5WWI - chains A and B of the 3 polymer chains in the assembly; structure by X-ray diffraction, 3.19 A resolution.

[Chain A]
Protein: HLA class I histocompatibility antigen, A-24 alpha chain
Source organism: Homo sapiens
UniProtKB: P05534 (1A24_HUMAN); residues 1-274 here correspond to UniProt positions 25-298 (UniProt number = residue number + 24)
Amino-acid sequence (274 residues; numbered 1 to 274; the number before each row is that of its first residue):
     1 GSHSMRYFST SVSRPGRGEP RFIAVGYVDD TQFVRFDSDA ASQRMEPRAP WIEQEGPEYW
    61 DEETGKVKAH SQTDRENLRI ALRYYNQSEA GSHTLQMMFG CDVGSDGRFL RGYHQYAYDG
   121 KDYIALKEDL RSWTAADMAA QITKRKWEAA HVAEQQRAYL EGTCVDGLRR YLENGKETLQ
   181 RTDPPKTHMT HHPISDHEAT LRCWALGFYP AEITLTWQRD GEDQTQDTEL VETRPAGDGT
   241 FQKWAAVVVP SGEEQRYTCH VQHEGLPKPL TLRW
Disulfide bonds: Cys101-Cys164, Cys203-Cys259

[Chain B]
Protein: Beta-2-microglobulin
Source organism: Homo sapiens
UniProtKB: P61769 (B2MG_HUMAN); numbering as in UniProt (aligned over 20-119)
Amino-acid sequence (100 residues; each row starts with the number of its first residue):
    20 AIQRTPKIQV YSRHPAENGK SNFLNCYVSG FHPSDIEVDL LKNGERIEKV EHSDLSFSKD
    80 WSFYLLYYTE FTPTEKDEYA CRVNHVTLSQ PKIVKWDRDM
Disulfide bonds: Cys45-Cys100

[Interface between chain A and chain B]
Residue-residue contacts (54; chain A residue first):
  Phe8(A) with Phe76(B), hydrophobic
  Thr10(A) with Phe76(B); Phe82(B)
  Val12(A) with Ser53(B)
  Ile23(A) with Leu74(B)
  Val25(A) with Asp73(B); Leu74(B)
  Tyr27(A) with Ser75(B); Tyr83(B), hydrogen bond
  Gln32(A) with Asp73(B), hydrogen bond
  Arg35(A) with Asp73(B), salt bridge
  Arg48(A) with Asp73(B), salt bridge
  Gln96(A) with His51(B), hydrogen bond; Phe76(B); Trp80(B), hydrogen bond (side chain-backbone); Phe82(B)
  Met97(A) with Phe76(B)
  Met98(A) with Lys78(B)
  Gln115(A) with Trp80(B)
  Tyr116(A) with Trp80(B)
  Ala117(A) with Trp80(B)
  Asp119(A) with Ala20(B); Ile21(B); His51(B)
  Gly120(A) with Ile21(B); His51(B); Trp80(B)
  Lys121(A) with Ile21(B)
  Asp122(A) with Trp80(B), hydrogen bond
  Thr190(A) with Asp118(B), hydrogen bond
  His192(A) with Asp118(B), salt bridge
  Arg202(A) with Asp118(B), salt bridge
  Trp204(A) with Asp118(B); Met119(B), hydrophobic
  Leu206(A) with Pro34(B), hydrophobic
  Val231(A) with Gln28(B)
  Glu232(A) with Gln28(B), hydrogen bond (backbone-side chain); Tyr46(B); Ser48(B), hydrogen bond
  Arg234(A) with Gln28(B), hydrogen bond; Tyr30(B); Met119(B)
  Pro235(A) with Tyr30(B), hydrogen bond (backbone-side chain); Tyr46(B)
  Ala236(A) with Arg32(B), hydrogen bond (backbone-side chain); Asn44(B), hydrogen bond (backbone-side chain)
  Gly237(A) with Arg32(B); Leu85(B)
  Asp238(A) with Arg32(B); His33(B)
  Gln242(A) with Tyr30(B); Ser31(B); Arg32(B), hydrogen bond (side chain-backbone)
  Trp244(A) with Met119(B), hydrophobic
Other interface residues (no listed pair), chain A (38 interface residues in all): Arg6, Ser9, Thr94, Tyr113, Thr233
Other interface residues (no listed pair), chain B (26 interface residues in all): Asp79, Tyr87

[Overview]
The interface between chain A and chain B involves 38 residues on one side and 26 on the other, with 13
hydrogen bonds and 4 salt bridges. Among the polar pairs are Arg35(A)-Asp73(B), Arg48(A)-Asp73(B) and
His192(A)-Asp118(B).
Here chain A is HLA class I histocompatibility antigen, A-24 alpha chain and chain B is Beta-2-microglobulin,
both from Homo sapiens. Entry 5WWI (Crystal Structure of HLA-A*2402 in complex with avian influenza A(H7N9)
virus-derived peptide H7-25 (data set 1)) was determined by X-ray diffraction.
